Entry 1YO0 (X-ray diffraction, 1.80 A resolution); this record covers chain A.

# Chain A
Molecule: Carbonic anhydrase II
From: Homo sapiens
Notes: EC 4.2.1.1
Reference sequence: P00918 (CAH2_HUMAN); residues 1-260 here correspond to UniProt positions 0-259 (UniProt number = residue number - 1)
Amino-acid sequence (260 residues; row label = number of the first residue in the row):
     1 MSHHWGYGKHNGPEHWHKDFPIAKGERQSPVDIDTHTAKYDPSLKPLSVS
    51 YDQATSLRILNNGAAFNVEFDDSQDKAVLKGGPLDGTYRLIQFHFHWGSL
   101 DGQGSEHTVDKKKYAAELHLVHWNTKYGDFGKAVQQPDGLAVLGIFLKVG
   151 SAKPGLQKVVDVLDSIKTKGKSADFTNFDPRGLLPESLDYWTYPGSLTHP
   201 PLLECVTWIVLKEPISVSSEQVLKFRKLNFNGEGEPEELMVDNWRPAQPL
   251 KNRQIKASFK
Unresolved in the structure: 1-2
Construct notes: engineered mutation Ala-64 (His63 in P00918), His-199 (Thr198 in P00918)
Bound ions: Zn2+: His-94, His-96, His-119 (together with chloride ion)

# Overview
His-94, His-96 and His-119 form the Zn2+ site.
Chain A is Carbonic anhydrase II (Homo sapiens); the structure, Proton Transfer from His200 in Human Carbonic
Anhydrase II, was determined by X-ray diffraction together with 1YO1 and 1YO2 from the same study.
